PDB entry 9MU3 | electron microscopy, 3.14 A resolution | chains A and C of the 6 polymer chains in the assembly

[Chain A]
Name: Head-tail connector protein
From: Staphylococcus phage 80alpha
Reference sequence: S4V9M2 (S4V9M2_9CAUD); numbering as in UniProt (aligned over 1-110)
Amino-acid sequence (110 residues; row label = number of the first residue in the row):
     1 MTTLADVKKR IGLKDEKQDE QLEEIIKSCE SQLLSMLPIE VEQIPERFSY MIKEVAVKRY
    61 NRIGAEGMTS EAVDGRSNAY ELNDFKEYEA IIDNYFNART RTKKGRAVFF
Disordered / not traced: 1, 98-110

[Chain C]
Name: adaptor
From: Staphylococcus phage 80alpha
Reference sequence: A0AA96SLM5 (A0AA96SLM5_9CAUD); numbering as in UniProt (aligned over 1-100)
Amino-acid sequence (100 residues; each row starts with the number of its first residue):
     1 MRYEDRVIFQ LEQVATYNPK TSKKENTLIT YDAIPCNINP ISRARKQLEF GDVKNDVSVL
    61 RIKESISYPV SHVLVNGIRY KIVDTRIYRH ETSYYIEEVN

[How chain A and chain C interact]
Contacting residue pairs (7):
  Ile-11(A) with Lys-63(C), hydrogen bond (backbone-side chain); Glu-64(C)
  Tyr-60(A) with Glu-64(C), hydrogen bond; His-90(C), hydrogen bond (backbone-side chain)
  Ile-63(A) with Arg-89(C)
  Arg-76(A) with Tyr-88(C); Glu-91(C), salt bridge
Interface residues without a listed pair, chain A (8 interface residues in all): Leu-13, Gln-18, Asn-61, Asp-74
Interface residues without a listed pair, chain C (7 interface residues in all): Arg-86

[Summary]
8 residues of chain A face 7 of chain C across their interface, with 3 hydrogen bonds and 1 salt bridge. Polar
pairs include Arg-76(A)/Glu-91(C), Ile-11(A)/Lys-63(C) and Tyr-60(A)/Glu-64(C).
Here chain A is Head-tail connector protein and chain C is adaptor, both from Staphylococcus phage 80alpha.
Entry 9MU3 (SaPI1 neck structure) was determined by electron microscopy, deposited together with 9MU2.
